PDB entry 5J2U | X-ray diffraction, 2.50 A resolution | chains B and E of the 8 polymer chains in the assembly

# Chain B
Name: Tubulin beta-2B chain
Organism: Bos taurus
UniProt: Q6B856 (TBB2B_BOVIN); the author numbering skips numbers that UniProt does not, so the offset changes along the chain: 1-42 = UniProt 1-42; 45-360 = UniProt 43-358; 369-455 = UniProt 359-445
Sequence (445 residues; row label = number of the first residue in the row; note: 10 numbers in that range are skipped by the numbering (no residue carries them; nothing is unmodelled there)):
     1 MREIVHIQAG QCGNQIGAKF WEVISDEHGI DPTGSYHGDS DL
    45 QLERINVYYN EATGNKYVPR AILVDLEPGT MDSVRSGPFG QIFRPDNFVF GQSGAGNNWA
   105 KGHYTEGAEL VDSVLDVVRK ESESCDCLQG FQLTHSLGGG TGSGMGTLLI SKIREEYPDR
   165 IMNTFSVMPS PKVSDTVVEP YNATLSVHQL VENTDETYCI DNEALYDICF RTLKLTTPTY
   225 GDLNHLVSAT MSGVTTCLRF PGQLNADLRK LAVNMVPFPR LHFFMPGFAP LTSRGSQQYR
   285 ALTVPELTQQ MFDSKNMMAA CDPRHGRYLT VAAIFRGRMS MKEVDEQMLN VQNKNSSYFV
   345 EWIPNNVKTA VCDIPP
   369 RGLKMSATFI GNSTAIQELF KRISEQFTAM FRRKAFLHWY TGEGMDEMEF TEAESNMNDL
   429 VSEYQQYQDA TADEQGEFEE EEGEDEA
Not modelled in the structure: 439-455
Swiss-Prot annotation at these positions:
  - motif: Met1 to Ile4 (MREI motif)
  - binding site (GTP): Gln11, Glu71, Ser140, Gly144, Thr145, Gly146, Asn206, Asn228
  - binding site (Mg(2+)): Glu71
  - modified residue: Ser40 (Phosphoserine), Thr57 (Phosphothreonine), Lys60 (N6-acetyllysine), Ser174 (Phosphoserine), Thr287 (Phosphothreonine), Thr292 (Phosphothreonine), Arg320 (Omega-N-methylarginine), Glu448 (5-glutamyl polyglutamate)
  - cross-link (Glycyl lysine isopeptide (Lys-Gly)): Lys60 (interchain with G-Cter in ubiquitin), Lys326 (interchain with G-Cter in ubiquitin)
Bound ions: Mg2+ near Glu113 (its only coordinating residue here)
Ligand contacts: GDP (guanosine-5'-diphosphate): Ala9, Gly10, Gln11, Cys12, Gln15, Ile16, Asp69, Ala99, Asn101, Ser140, Gly142, Gly143, Gly144, Thr145, Gly146, Val171, Pro173, Val177, Ser178, Glu183, Asn206, Tyr224, Leu227, Asn228
From the paper describing this entry:
  - binding site for Monomethyl auristatin F (MMAF): Gln15, Tyr224, Arg278
  - conformationally variable residues (side-chain flip): Gln15
  - binding site for Monomethyl auristatin F (MMAF): Lys19
  - contacts within the chain: Asp226-Arg278

# Chain E
Name: Stathmin-4
Organism: Rattus norvegicus
UniProt: P63043 (STMN4_RAT); residues 5-145 here correspond to UniProt positions 49-189 (UniProt number = residue number + 44)
Sequence (143 residues; numbered 3 to 145; the number before each row is that of its first residue):
     3 MADMEVIELN KCTSGQSFEV ILKPPSFDGV PEFNASLPRR RDPSLEEIQK KLEAAEERRK
    63 YQEAELLKHL AEKREHEREV IQKAIEENNN FIKMAKEKLA QKMESNKENR EAHLAAMLER
   123 LQEKDKHAEE VRKNKELKEE ASR
Not modelled in the structure: 3-5, 29-43, 144-145
Construct notes: initiating methionine (3); expression tag (4)
Swiss-Prot annotation at these positions:
  - modified residue: Ser46 (Phosphoserine)

# Interface between chain B and chain E
Contacting residue pairs (22; chain B residue first):
  Tyr108(B) - His78(E)  hydrogen bond
  Tyr108(B) - Glu79(E)
  Tyr108(B) - Val82(E)  hydrophobic
  Tyr108(B) - Ile83(E)
  Leu152(B) - Glu79(E)
  Ser155(B) - Leu72(E)
  Ser155(B) - Arg76(E)  hydrogen bond (backbone-side chain)
  Lys156(B) - Arg76(E)
  Lys156(B) - Glu79(E)  salt bridge
  Arg158(B) - Leu68(E)
  Arg158(B) - Leu72(E)
  Glu159(B) - Leu69(E)
  Glu159(B) - Leu72(E)
  Glu159(B) - Arg76(E)  salt bridge
  Pro162(B) - Glu65(E)
  Glu411(B) - Val82(E)
  Glu411(B) - Ala86(E)
  Gly412(B) - Val82(E)
  Gly412(B) - Lys85(E)
  Gly412(B) - Ala86(E)
  Asp414(B) - Lys85(E)
  Glu417(B) - His78(E)  salt bridge
Also at the interface, not in a pair above, chain B (17 interface residues in all): His107, Thr109, Asn197, Thr409, Gly410, Met413
Also at the interface, not in a pair above, chain E (14 interface residues in all): Lys75, Glu89, Asn90

# Overview
17 residues of chain B and 14 residues of chain E are in contact; the contacts include 2 hydrogen bonds and 3
salt bridges. Among the polar pairs are Lys156(B)-Glu79(E), Glu159(B)-Arg76(E) and Glu417(B)-His78(E). The
paper reports a binding site for Monomethyl auristatin F (MMAF) at Gln15(B), Tyr224(B) and Arg278(B) among
others; conformational variability at Gln15(B).
Chain B is Tubulin beta-2B chain (Bos taurus) and chain E is Stathmin-4 (Rattus norvegicus); the structure,
Tubulin-MMAF complex, was determined by X-ray diffraction together with 5IYZ and 5J2T from the same study.
